Entry 6CV2 (electron microscopy, 2.86 A resolution); this record covers chains A and C of the 4 polymer chains in the assembly.

Chain A:
Protein: viral protein 1
Organism: Enterovirus D68
UniProtKB: A0A0X7Z9B1 (A0A0X7Z9B1_9ENTO); residues 1-297 here correspond to UniProt positions 565-861 (UniProt number = residue number + 564)
Sequence (297 residues; each row starts with the number of its first residue):
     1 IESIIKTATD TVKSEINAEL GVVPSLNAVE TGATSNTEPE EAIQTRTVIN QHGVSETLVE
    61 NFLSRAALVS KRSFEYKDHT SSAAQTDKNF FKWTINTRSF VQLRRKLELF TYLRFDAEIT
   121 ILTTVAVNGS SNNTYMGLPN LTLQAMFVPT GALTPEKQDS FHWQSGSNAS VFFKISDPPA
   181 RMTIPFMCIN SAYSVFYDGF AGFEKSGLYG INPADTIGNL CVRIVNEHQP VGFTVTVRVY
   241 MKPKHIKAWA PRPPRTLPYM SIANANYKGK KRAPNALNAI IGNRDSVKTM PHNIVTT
Disordered / not traced: 130-133, 292-297

Chain C:
Protein: viral protein 2
Organism: Enterovirus D68
UniProtKB: A0A097ZN88 (A0A097ZN88_9ENTO); residues 1-248 here = UniProt positions 1-248
Sequence (248 residues; numbered 1 to 248; the number before each row is that of its first residue):
     1 SPSAEACGYS DRVLQLKLGN SAIVTQEAAN YCCAYGEWPN YLPDHEAVAI DKPTQPETAT
    61 DRFYTLKSVK WEAGSTGWWW KLPDALNNIG MFGQNVQHHY LYRSGFLIHV QCNATRFHQG
   121 ALLVVAIPEH QRGAHNTNTS PGFDDIMKGE EGGTFNHPYV LDDGTSLACA TIFPHQWINL
   181 RTNNSATIVL PWMNAAPMDF PLRHNQWTLA IIPVVPLGTR TMSSMVPITV SIAPMCCEFN
   241 GLRHAITQ
Disordered / not traced: 1-9, 247-248
Differences from the reference sequence: conflict R116 (Lys in A0A097ZN88)

How chain A and chain C interact:
Pairs across the interface - 105 pairs, chain A then chain C:
  V29(A) with W177(C)
  E30(A) with A29(C); Q176(C); W177(C), hydrogen bond (backbone-backbone); N179(C), hydrogen bond; T182(C), hydrogen bond
  T31(A) with A29(C); N30(C); Q176(C), hydrogen bond (backbone-side chain)
  G32(A) with H175(C)
  T111(A) with P128(C); E129(C)
  Y112(A) with E129(C), hydrogen bond; M193(C); N194(C), hydrogen bond; A195(C), hydrophobic
  N190(A) with A195(C); A196(C)
  S191(A) with A195(C), hydrogen bond (backbone-backbone)
  A192(A) with A195(C)
  S194(A) with A195(C)
  F196(A) with E129(C); Q131(C)
  Y197(A) with E129(C); Q131(C); H204(C)
  D198(A) with K81(C), salt bridge; E129(C), hydrogen bond (backbone-side chain); H130(C); I146(C); H204(C); N205(C), hydrogen bond (backbone-backbone); T208(C), hydrogen bond
  G199(A) with R203(C); H204(C)
  F200(A) with G142(C); F143(C), hydrophobic; I146(C), hydrophobic; M147(C), hydrophobic; R203(C), hydrogen bond (backbone-backbone)
  G202(A) with R203(C), hydrogen bond (backbone-side chain)
  F203(A) with Y100(C), hydrophobic; F200(C), hydrophobic; R203(C), hydrogen bond (backbone-side chain)
  E204(A) with R203(C)
  K205(A) with F143(C); R203(C)
  Y209(A) with H130(C), hydrogen bond (side chain-backbone); Q131(C); R132(C), hydrogen bond (side chain-backbone); P141(C); I146(C)
  G210(A) with Q131(C)
  A250(A) with Y35(C); M193(C), hydrophobic
  P251(A) with I172(C); F173(C)
  R252(A) with P128(C), hydrogen bond (side chain-backbone); E129(C), hydrogen bond (side chain-backbone); H130(C); I172(C); F173(C)
  P253(A) with T165(C); S166(C); C169(C); A170(C), hydrophobic; I172(C); F173(C)
  P254(A) with T165(C)
  R255(A) with D163(C); G164(C)
  T256(A) with G164(C), hydrogen bond (backbone-backbone); T165(C), hydrogen bond (side chain-backbone); S166(C)
  L257(A) with V160(C), hydrophobic; G164(C), hydrogen bond (backbone-backbone)
  M260(A) with T137(C); N138(C)
  N264(A) with N138(C), hydrogen bond (side chain-backbone); T139(C); S140(C), hydrogen bond
  A265(A) with Q131(C); G133(C); D163(C)
  N266(A) with G133(C); A134(C), hydrogen bond (side chain-backbone); T137(C), hydrogen bond (side chain-backbone); N138(C); T139(C), hydrogen bond (side chain-backbone); P141(C)
  Y267(A) with G133(C); A134(C), hydrogen bond (backbone-backbone); H135(C); N136(C), hydrogen bond (backbone-backbone); H157(C), hydrogen bond; D162(C), hydrogen bond; D163(C); G164(C)
  K268(A) with N136(C), hydrogen bond
  L277(A) with H135(C); H157(C); Y159(C)
  N278(A) with Y159(C)
  A279(A) with Y159(C)
  I280(A) with Y159(C), hydrogen bond (backbone-side chain)
Also at the interface, not in a pair above, chain A (40 interface residues in all): A263
Also at the interface, not in a pair above, chain C (53 interface residues in all): I127, N156, L161, N183

Overview:
The interface between chain A and chain C involves 40 residues on one side and 53 on the other, with 31
hydrogen bonds and 1 salt bridge. Polar contacts include D198(A)-K81(C), E30(A)-N179(C) and E30(A)-T182(C).
Here chain A is viral protein 1 and chain C is viral protein 2, both from Enterovirus D68. Entry 6CV2 (CryoEM
structure of human enterovirus D68 full virion) was determined by electron microscopy, deposited together with
6CV1, 6CV3, 6CV4, 6CV5 and 6CVB.
